PDB entry 5KNT | X-ray diffraction, 2.55 A resolution | chains A and B

Chain A (and B):
Name: Hypoxanthine-guanine phosphoribosyltransferase
From: Escherichia coli
Notes: chain B of this document is another copy of the same molecule, construct and numbering; everything in this record applies to it too
UniProt: A0A0U4JN50 (A0A0U4JN50_ECOLX); residues 1-182 here correspond to UniProt positions 10-191 (UniProt number = residue number + 9)
Chain sequence (182 residues; numbered 1 to 182; the number before each row is that of its first residue):
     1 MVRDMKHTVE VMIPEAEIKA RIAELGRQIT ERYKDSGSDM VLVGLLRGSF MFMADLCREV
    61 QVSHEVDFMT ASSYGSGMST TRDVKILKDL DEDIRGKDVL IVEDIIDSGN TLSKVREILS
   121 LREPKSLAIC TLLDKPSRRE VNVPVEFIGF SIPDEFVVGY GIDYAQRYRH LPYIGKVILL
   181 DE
Unresolved in the structure: 1-3, 74-81, 181-182 (chain B: 1-3, 74-79, 181-182)
Metal / ion sites: Mg2+ near Asp163 (its only coordinating residue here)
Ligand contacts: 6WB (2-[[(2S)-2,3-bis(oxidanyl)propyl]-[2-(6-oxidanylidene-1H-purin-9-yl)ethyl]amino]ethylphosphonic acid): Glu103, Asp104, Ile105, Ile106, Asp107, Ser108, Gly109, Asn110, Thr111, Lys135, Glu155, Phe156, Val157, Ile162, Asp163

How chain A and chain B interact:
Residue-residue contacts (50; chain A residue first):
  Leu46(A) - Leu46(B)  hydrophobic
  Arg47(A) - Val66(B)  hydrogen bond (side chain-backbone)
  Arg47(A) - Asp67(B)
  Arg47(A) - Phe68(B)
  Arg47(A) - Asp91(B)  salt bridge
  Arg47(A) - Glu92(B)  salt bridge
  Phe50(A) - Met53(B)  hydrophobic
  Phe50(A) - Ala54(B)  hydrophobic
  Phe50(A) - Val66(B)  hydrophobic
  Phe50(A) - Phe68(B)  hydrophobic
  Met51(A) - Ala54(B)
  Met51(A) - Cys57(B)  hydrophobic
  Met51(A) - Arg58(B)
  Met53(A) - Phe50(B)  hydrophobic
  Ala54(A) - Phe50(B)  hydrophobic
  Ala54(A) - Met51(B)
  Ala54(A) - Ala54(B)  hydrophobic
  Asp55(A) - Arg58(B)  salt bridge
  Cys57(A) - Met51(B)  hydrophobic
  Cys57(A) - His170(B)
  Arg58(A) - Met51(B)
  Arg58(A) - Asp55(B)  salt bridge
  Arg58(A) - Tyr160(B)
  Arg58(A) - His170(B)
  Arg58(A) - Pro172(B)
  Val62(A) - His170(B)
  Ser63(A) - His170(B)
  His64(A) - His170(B)  hydrogen bond (backbone-side chain)
  Glu65(A) - Gln166(B)
  Val66(A) - Arg47(B)  hydrogen bond (backbone-side chain)
  Val66(A) - Phe50(B)  hydrophobic
  Phe68(A) - Arg47(B)
  Phe68(A) - Phe50(B)  hydrophobic
  Leu87(A) - Lys88(B)
  Lys88(A) - Leu46(B)
  Lys88(A) - Thr70(B)
  Lys88(A) - Lys88(B)
  Asp91(A) - Arg47(B)  salt bridge
  Glu92(A) - Arg47(B)  salt bridge
  Glu92(A) - Gln166(B)
  Tyr160(A) - Arg58(B)
  Gln166(A) - Glu65(B)
  Gln166(A) - Glu92(B)
  Arg169(A) - Val66(B)
  His170(A) - Cys57(B)
  His170(A) - Arg58(B)
  His170(A) - Val62(B)
  His170(A) - Ser63(B)
  His170(A) - His64(B)  hydrogen bond (side chain-backbone)
  Pro172(A) - Arg58(B)
Other interface residues (no listed pair), chain A (28 interface residues in all): Val60, Asp67, Thr70, Leu171
Other interface residues (no listed pair), chain B (27 interface residues in all): Val60, Leu87, Arg169

Summary:
The interface between chain A and chain B involves 28 residues on one side and 27 on the other, with 4
hydrogen bonds and 6 salt bridges. Among the polar pairs are Arg47(A)-Asp91(B), Arg47(A)-Glu92(B) and
Asp55(A)-Arg58(B). Ligands of chain A: compound 6WB.
Chain A and chain B are both Hypoxanthine-guanine phosphoribosyltransferase (Escherichia coli); the structure,
Crystal structure of E. coli hypoxanthine phosphoribosyltransferase in complexed with
2-((2,3-Dihydroxypropyl)(2-(hypoxanthin-9-yl)ethyl)amino)ethylphosphonic acid, was determined by X-ray
diffraction (same publication as 5KNR, 5KNS, 5KNU, 5KNV and 5KNX).
